PDB entry 5YA8 | X-ray diffraction, 2.30 A resolution | chains A and D of the 4 polymer chains in the assembly

[Chain A (and D)]
Protein: Scyllo-inositol dehydrogenase with L-glucose dehydrogenase activity
Organism: Paracoccus laeviglucosivorans Nakamura 2015
Notes: chain D of this document is another copy of the same molecule, construct and numbering; everything in this record applies to it too
UniProtKB: K7ZP76 (K7ZP76_9RHOB); residue numbers follow UniProt; this construct covers 1-372
Sequence (380 residues; each row starts with the number of its first residue):
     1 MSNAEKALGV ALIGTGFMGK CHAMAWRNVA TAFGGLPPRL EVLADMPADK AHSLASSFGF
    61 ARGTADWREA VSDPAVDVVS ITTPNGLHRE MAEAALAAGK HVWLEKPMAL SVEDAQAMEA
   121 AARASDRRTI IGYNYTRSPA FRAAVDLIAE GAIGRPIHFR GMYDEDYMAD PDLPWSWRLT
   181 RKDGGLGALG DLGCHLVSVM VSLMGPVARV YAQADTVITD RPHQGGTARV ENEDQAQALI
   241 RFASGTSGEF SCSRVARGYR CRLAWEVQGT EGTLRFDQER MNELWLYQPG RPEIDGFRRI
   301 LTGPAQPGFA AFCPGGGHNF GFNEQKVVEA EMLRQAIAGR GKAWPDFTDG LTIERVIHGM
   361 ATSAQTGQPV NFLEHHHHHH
Not modelled in the structure: 1-6, 373-380 (chain D: 1-6, 173, 373-380)
Differences from the reference sequence: engineered mutation Ser-72 (Asn in K7ZP76); expression tag (373-380)
Residues lining bound ligands:
  - 1,2,3,4,5,6-hexahydroxy-cyclohexane (INS): Phe-17, Lys-106, Tyr-135, Tyr-163, Glu-165, Tyr-167, Arg-178, Asp-191, Leu-192, His-195, Cys-261
  - NAD (nicotinamide-adenine-dinucleotide): Ile-13, Gly-14, Thr-15, Gly-16, Phe-17, Met-18, Gly-19, Ala-44, Asp-45, Met-46, Lys-50, Trp-67, Thr-82, Thr-83, Pro-84, Asn-85, Leu-87, His-88, Met-91, Glu-105, Lys-106, Pro-107, Gly-132, Asn-134, Tyr-135, Trp-177, Arg-178, Asp-191, His-195, Phe-322, Lys-326
What the authors report for this chain:
  - binding site for 1,2,3,4,5,6-hexahydroxy-cyclohexane: Lys-106, Tyr-135, Tyr-163, Glu-165, Arg-178, Asp-191, His-318
  - mutagenesis - K106A, D191A, H195A: abolished catalytic activity
  - mutagenesis - R178A (10-fold), H318A: decreased catalytic activity on scyllo-inositol
  - mutagenesis - R178A (approximately 5-fold): increased catalytic activity on L-glucose
  - mutagenesis - H318A: abolished catalytic activity on L-glucose

[Chain A / chain D interface]
Contacting residue pairs (32):
  Leu-147(A) with Glu-293(D); Ile-294(D), hydrophobic
  Glu-150(A) with Arg-291(D), salt bridge; Glu-293(D)
  Trp-285(A) with Trp-285(D), hydrophobic
  Leu-286(A) with Ile-294(D), hydrophobic
  Gln-288(A) with Ile-294(D)
  Pro-292(A) with Ala-305(D), hydrophobic
  Glu-293(A) with Leu-147(D); Glu-150(D); Ile-300(D)
  Ile-294(A) with Leu-147(D), hydrophobic; Leu-286(D), hydrophobic; Gln-288(D); Arg-298(D), hydrogen bond (backbone-side chain); Ile-300(D), hydrophobic
  Asp-295(A) with Arg-299(D); Ile-300(D)
  Gly-296(A) with Arg-298(D), hydrogen bond (backbone-side chain); Arg-299(D)
  Phe-297(A) with Phe-297(D); Arg-298(D); Arg-299(D), hydrogen bond (backbone-backbone)
  Arg-298(A) with Ile-294(D), hydrogen bond (side chain-backbone); Gly-296(D); Phe-297(D); Arg-298(D)
  Arg-299(A) with Asp-295(D); Gly-296(D); Phe-297(D), hydrogen bond (backbone-backbone)
  Ile-300(A) with Asp-295(D)
  Ala-305(A) with Pro-292(D)
Also at the interface, not in a pair above, chain A (17 interface residues in all): Asp-146, Leu-301
Also at the interface, not in a pair above, chain D (17 interface residues in all): Leu-301

[Summary]
Chain A and chain D each contribute 17 residues to their interface; the contacts include 5 hydrogen bonds and
1 salt bridge. Among the polar pairs are Glu-150(A)/Arg-291(D), Ile-294(A)/Arg-298(D) and
Gly-296(A)/Arg-298(D). From the paper: a binding site for 1,2,3,4,5,6-hexahydroxy-cyclohexane at Lys-106(A),
Tyr-135(A) and Tyr-163(A) among others; K106A, D191A and H195A of chain A abolish catalytic activity; 5
substitutions were tested in all.
Both chains are Scyllo-inositol dehydrogenase with L-glucose dehydrogenase activity (Paracoccus
laeviglucosivorans Nakamura 2015). Entry 5YA8 (Crystal structure of scyllo-inositol dehydrogenase with
L-glucose dehydrogenase activity complexed with myo-inositol) was determined by X-ray diffraction (same
publication as 5YAB, 5YAP and 5YAQ).
